Entry 1J0O (X-ray diffraction, 1.15 A resolution); this record covers chain A.

== Chain A ==
Molecule: Cytochrome c3
Organism: Desulfovibrio vulgaris
UniProt: P00132 (CYC3_DESVM); residues 1-107 here correspond to UniProt positions 24-130 (UniProt number = residue number + 23)
Amino-acid sequence (107 residues; row label = number of the first residue in the row):
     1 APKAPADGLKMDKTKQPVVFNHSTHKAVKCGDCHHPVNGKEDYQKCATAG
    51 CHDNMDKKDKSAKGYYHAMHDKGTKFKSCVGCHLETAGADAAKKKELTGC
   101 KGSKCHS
Glycans and other covalent adducts: heme (HEM) linked to Cys-30, Cys-33, Cys-46, Cys-51, Cys-79, Cys-82, Cys-100, Cys-105
Ion coordination: heme Fe (4 sites), coordinated by His-22, His-25, His-34, His-35, His-52, His-70, His-83, His-106
Ligand contacts:
  - heme (HEM), molecule 1: Pro-2, Lys-3, Ala-4, Pro-5, Leu-9, Met-11, Phe-20, His-22, His-25, Val-28, Lys-29, His-34, Tyr-43, Lys-45
  - heme (HEM), molecule 2: Met-11, Asp-12, Lys-13, Thr-14, Gln-16, Pro-17, Val-18, Met-55, Lys-57, Tyr-65, Tyr-66, Met-69, His-70, Val-80, His-83, Leu-97, Thr-98, Gly-99, Ser-103, His-106
  - heme (HEM), molecule 3: Met-11, Val-18, Val-19, Phe-20, Asn-21, Thr-24, His-25, Val-28, Met-69, Lys-77, Ser-78, His-83, Thr-86, Lys-93, Glu-96, Leu-97, Lys-104
  - heme (HEM), molecule 4: His-34, His-35, Val-37, Asp-42, Gln-44, Lys-45, Gly-50, His-52, Ala-62, His-67, Ala-68, Met-69, Thr-74, Lys-75, Phe-76, Lys-77, Ser-78
From the paper describing this entry:
  - contacts within the chain: His-34/Tyr-43 (pi stacking)
  - heme coordination: His-34
  - binding site for heme: Cys-46

== Summary ==
Covalently linked heme: at Cys-30, Cys-46, Cys-82 and Cys-105. The heme Fe site is built by His-22 and His-34.
The paper reports a binding site for heme at Cys-46; heme coordination by His-34.
Chain A is Cytochrome c3 (Desulfovibrio vulgaris); the structure, High Resolution Crystal Structure of the
wild type Tetraheme Cytochrome c3 from Desulfovibrio vulgaris Miyazaki F, was determined by X-ray diffraction,
deposited together with 1WR5 and 1J0P.
